6CU0 - chains A and I of the 6 polymer chains in the assembly; structure by X-ray diffraction, 3.20 A resolution.

# Chain A
Name: Tumor necrosis factor ligand superfamily member 9
From: Homo sapiens
Reference sequence: P41273 (TNFL9_HUMAN); residue numbers follow UniProt; this construct covers 80-244
Chain sequence (165 residues; numbered 80 to 244; the number before each row is that of its first residue):
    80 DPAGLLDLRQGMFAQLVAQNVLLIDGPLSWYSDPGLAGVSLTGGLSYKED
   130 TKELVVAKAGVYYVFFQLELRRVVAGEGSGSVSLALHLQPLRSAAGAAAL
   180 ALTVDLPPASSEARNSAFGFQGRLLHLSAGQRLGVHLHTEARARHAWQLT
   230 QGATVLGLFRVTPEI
Not modelled in the structure: 80-90, 243-244
What the authors report for this chain:
  - mutagenesis - S172G: unchanged binding to Tumor necrosis factor receptor superfamily member 9 (chain I) (citing earlier work)
  - mutagenesis - L115G, Q227A, Q230A: decreased binding to Tumor necrosis factor receptor superfamily member 9 (chain I) (citing earlier work)

# Chain I
Name: Tumor necrosis factor receptor superfamily member 9
From: Homo sapiens
Reference sequence: Q07011 (TNR9_HUMAN); residue numbers follow UniProt; this construct covers 23-160
Chain sequence (138 residues; row label = number of the first residue in the row):
    23 SLQDPCSNCPAGTFCDNNRNQICSPCPPNSFSSAGGQRTCDICRQCKGVF
    73 RTRKECSSTSNAECDCTPGFHCLGAGCSMCEQDCKQGQELTKKGCKDCSF
   123 GTFNDQKRGICRPWTNCSLDGKSVLVNGTKERDVVCGP
Not modelled in the structure: 23-25, 57-58, 159-160
Sequence notes: engineered mutation S121 (Cys in Q07011)
Disulfides: C28-C37, C31-C45, C48-C62, C65-C78, C68-C86, C88-C102, C94-C99, C106-C117, C120-C133, C139-C158
UniProt features mapped onto this chain:
  - glycosylation (N-linked (GlcNAc...) asparagine): N138, N149
  - natural variant: G109 (G109S: In IMD109; uncertain significance)
What the authors report for this chain:
  - post-translational modification sites: N138 (proposed by the authors, not directly observed)

# How chain A and chain I interact
Pairs across the interface (4; chain A residue first):
  R171(A) - Q59(I)
  S172(A) - D63(I)
  A173(A) - A56(I)  hydrophobic
  H205(A) - N39(I)  hydrogen bond
Other interface residues (no listed pair), chain I (5 interface residues in all): S55
The authors on this interface:
  - hot spots on chain A (mutagenesis) - Q227A: decreased binding to another copy of this molecule (citing earlier work)

# Overview
4 residues of chain A face 5 of chain I across their interface; the contacts include 1 hydrogen bond. Its one
hydrogen-bonded contact is H205(A)-N39(I). The paper reports that L115G, Q227A and Q230A of chain A reduce
binding to Tumor necrosis factor receptor superfamily member 9 (chain I); a modification site at N138(I).
Chain A is Tumor necrosis factor ligand superfamily member 9 and chain I is Tumor necrosis factor receptor
superfamily member 9, both from Homo sapiens; the structure, Crystal structure of 4-1BBL/4-1BB (C121S) complex
in P21 space group, was determined by X-ray diffraction (same publication as 6CPR and 6D3N).
